PDB entry 9EBO | electron microscopy, 3.13 A resolution | chains A and B of the 6 polymer chains in the assembly

== Chain A ==
Molecule: Guanine nucleotide-binding protein G(s) subunit alpha isoforms short
From: Homo sapiens
Reference sequence: P63092 (GNAS2_HUMAN); numbering as in UniProt (aligned over 1-394)
Sequence (394 residues; row label = number of the first residue in the row):
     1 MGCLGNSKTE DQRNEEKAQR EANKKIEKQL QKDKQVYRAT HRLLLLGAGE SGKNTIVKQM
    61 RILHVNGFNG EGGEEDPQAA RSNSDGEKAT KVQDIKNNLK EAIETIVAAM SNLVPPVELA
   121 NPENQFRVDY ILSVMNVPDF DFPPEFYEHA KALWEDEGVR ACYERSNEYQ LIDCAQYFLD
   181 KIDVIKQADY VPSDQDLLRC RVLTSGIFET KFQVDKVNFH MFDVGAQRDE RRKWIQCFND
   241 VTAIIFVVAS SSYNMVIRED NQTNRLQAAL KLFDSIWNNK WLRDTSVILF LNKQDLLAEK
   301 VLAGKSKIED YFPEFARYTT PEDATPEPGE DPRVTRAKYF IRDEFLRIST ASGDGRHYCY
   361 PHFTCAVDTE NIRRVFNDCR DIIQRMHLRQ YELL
Unresolved in the structure: 1-15, 62-203, 255-261
Sequence notes: engineered mutation N54 (Ser in P63092), A226 (Gly in P63092), A268 (Glu in P63092), K271 (Asn in P63092), D274 (Lys in P63092), K280 (Arg in P63092), D284 (Thr in P63092), T285 (Ile in P63092)

== Chain B ==
Molecule: Guanine nucleotide-binding protein G(I)/G(S)/G(T) subunit beta-1
From: Homo sapiens
Reference sequence: P62873 (GBB1_HUMAN); residue numbers follow UniProt; this construct covers 2-340
Sequence (340 residues; numbered 1 to 340; the number before each row is that of its first residue):
     1 QSELDQLRQE AEQLKNQIRD ARKACADATL SQITNNIDPV GRIQMRTRRT LRGHLAKIYA
    61 MHWGTDSRLL VSASQDGKLI IWDSYTTNKV HAIPLRSSWV MTCAYAPSGN YVACGGLDNI
   121 CSIYNLKTRE GNVRVSRELA GHTGYLSCCR FLDDNQIVTS SGDTTCALWD IETGQQTTTF
   181 TGHTGDVMSL SLAPDTRLFV SGACDASAKL WDVREGMCRQ TFTGHESDIN AICFFPNGNA
   241 FATGSDDATC RLFDLRADQE LMTYSHDNII CGITSVSFSK SGRLLLAGYD DFNCNVWDAL
   301 KADRAGVLAG HDNRVSCLGV TDDGMAVATG SWDSFLKIWN
Unresolved in the structure: 1-3
Sequence notes: expression tag (1)
UniProt features mapped onto this chain:
  - modified residue: S2 (N-acetylserine), H266 (Phosphohistidine)

== Interface between chain A and chain B ==
Pairs across the interface - 49 pairs, chain A then chain B:
  Q19(A) - D83(B)  hydrogen bond
  Q19(A) - T86(B)  hydrogen bond
  Q19(A) - N88(B)
  N23(A) - N88(B)
  N23(A) - K89(B)
  I26(A) - K89(B)
  I26(A) - V90(B)
  E27(A) - K89(B)  salt bridge
  L30(A) - K78(B)
  L30(A) - K89(B)
  D33(A) - K78(B)  salt bridge
  K34(A) - L55(B)
  Y37(A) - L55(B)  hydrophobic
  Y37(A) - A56(B)
  Y37(A) - D76(B)
  R38(A) - L55(B)
  G206(A) - L117(B)
  G206(A) - D118(B)
  I207(A) - W99(B)
  F222(A) - W99(B)  hydrophobic
  A226(A) - N119(B)  hydrogen bond (backbone-side chain)
  A226(A) - T143(B)
  Q227(A) - L117(B)
  Q227(A) - N119(B)  hydrogen bond
  Q227(A) - G144(B)
  Q227(A) - Y145(B)  hydrogen bond (side chain-backbone)
  R228(A) - G162(B)
  R228(A) - T164(B)
  R228(A) - D186(B)  salt bridge
  R232(A) - C204(B)  hydrogen bond (side chain-backbone)
  R232(A) - D228(B)  salt bridge
  K233(A) - Y145(B)
  K233(A) - C204(B)
  K233(A) - D228(B)  salt bridge
  K233(A) - N230(B)  hydrogen bond
  K233(A) - D246(B)  salt bridge
  W234(A) - L117(B)  hydrophobic
  Q236(A) - R314(B)
  C237(A) - K57(B)  hydrogen bond (backbone-side chain)
  C237(A) - Y59(B)  hydrogen bond
  C237(A) - Q75(B)
  C237(A) - W99(B)
  F238(A) - W99(B)  hydrophobic
  F238(A) - L117(B)  hydrophobic
  N239(A) - K57(B)  hydrogen bond
  N239(A) - W332(B)
  D240(A) - K57(B)  salt bridge
  W281(A) - D290(B)
  W281(A) - R314(B)
Interface residues without a listed pair, chain A (28 interface residues in all): E16, E209, E230, K280
Interface residues without a listed pair, chain B (35 interface residues in all): G53, H91, A92, M101, G185, M188

== In short ==
Chain A and chain B form an interface of 28 and 35 residues respectively, with 10 hydrogen bonds and 7 salt
bridges. Polar pairs include E27(A)-K89(B), D33(A)-K78(B) and R228(A)-D186(B).
Chain A is Guanine nucleotide-binding protein G(s) subunit alpha isoforms short and chain B is Guanine
nucleotide-binding protein G(I)/G(S)/G(T) subunit beta-1, both from Homo sapiens; the structure, Peptide 2
(GLP-1 (ACPC18)) bound to GLP-1R/Gs complex (conformer 1), was determined by electron microscopy, deposited
together with 9EBN and 9EBQ.
